Entry 7VBH (electron microscopy, 3.00 A resolution); this record covers chains P and R of the 6 polymer chains in the assembly.

[Chain P]
Protein: Peptide 20
Chain sequence (39 residues; row label = number of the first residue in the row):
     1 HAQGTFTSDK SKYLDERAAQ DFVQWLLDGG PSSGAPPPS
Not modelled in the structure: 30-39
Modified residues: Ala2 (alpha-aminoisobutyric acid; AIB)
Glycans and other covalent adducts: N-hexadecanoyl-L-glutamic acid (D6M) linked to Lys10

[Chain R]
Protein: Glucagon-like peptide 1 receptor
From: Homo sapiens
UniProt: P43220 (GLP1R_HUMAN); numbering as in UniProt (aligned over 24-463)
Chain sequence (440 residues; row label = number of the first residue in the row):
    24 RPQGATVSLW ETVQKWREYR RQCQRSLTED PPPATDLFCN RTFDEYACWP DGEPGSFVNV
    84 SCPWYLPWAS SVPQGHVYRF CTAEGLWLQK DNSSLPWRDL SECEESKRGE RSSPEEQLLF
   144 LYIIYTVGYA LSFSALVIAS AILLGFRHLH CTRNYIHLNL FASFILRALS VFIKDAALKW
   204 MYSTAAQQHQ WDGLLSYQDS LSCRLVFLLM QYCVAANYYW LLVEGVYLYT LLAFSVLSEQ
   264 WIFRLYVSIG WGVPLLFVVP WGIVKYLYED EGCWTRNSNM NYWLIIRLPI LFAIGVNFLI
   324 FVRVICIVVS KLKANLMCKT DIKCRLAKST LTLIPLLGTH EVIFAFVMDE HARGTLRFIK
   384 LFTELSFTSF QGLMVAILYC FVNNEVQLEF RKSWERWRLE HLHIQRDSSM KPLKCPTSSL
   444 SSGATAGSSM YTATCQASCS
Not modelled in the structure: 24-27, 130-137, 338-343, 424-463
Cystine bridges: Cys46-Cys71, Cys62-Cys104, Cys85-Cys126, Cys226-Cys296
Ligand contacts: N-hexadecanoyl-L-glutamic acid (D6M): Leu142, Tyr145, Ile146, Thr149, Val150, Ala153, Leu154, Asp198, Lys202
Reported in the primary citation:
  - binding site for N-hexadecanoyl-L-glutamic acid: Tyr145, Ile146, Thr149, Val150, Ala153, Leu154, Asp198
  - conformationally variable residues (side-chain flip): Phe257, Glu262

[Chain P / chain R interface]
Pairs across the interface - 63 pairs, chain P then chain R:
  His1(P) - Gln234(R)  hydrogen bond
  His1(P) - Trp306(R)  hydrogen bond
  His1(P) - Arg310(R)
  His1(P) - Asp372(R)
  Ala2(P) - Lys383(R)
  Ala2(P) - Leu384(R)
  Ala2(P) - Glu387(R)
  Ala2(P) - Leu388(R)
  Gln3(P) - Tyr148(R)
  Gln3(P) - Tyr152(R)
  Gln3(P) - Val194(R)
  Gln3(P) - Lys197(R)  hydrogen bond
  Gln3(P) - Leu388(R)
  Gly4(P) - Asn300(R)
  Gly4(P) - Trp306(R)
  Thr5(P) - Asp372(R)  hydrogen bond
  Thr5(P) - Arg380(R)
  Thr5(P) - Leu384(R)
  Phe6(P) - Leu141(R)
  Phe6(P) - Tyr145(R)  hydrophobic
  Phe6(P) - Tyr148(R)
  Thr7(P) - Lys197(R)
  Thr7(P) - Leu201(R)
  Thr7(P) - Thr298(R)
  Ser8(P) - Thr298(R)
  Ser8(P) - Arg299(R)
  Ser8(P) - Asn300(R)  hydrogen bond (side chain-backbone)
  Asp9(P) - Arg380(R)  salt bridge
  Lys10(P) - Leu141(R)
  Ser11(P) - Tyr205(R)
  Ser11(P) - Arg299(R)  hydrogen bond
  Lys12(P) - Thr29(R)
  Tyr13(P) - Glu138(R)
  Leu14(P) - Tyr205(R)  hydrophobic
  Asp15(P) - Val30(R)
  Asp15(P) - Ser31(R)  hydrogen bond (side chain-backbone)
  Asp15(P) - Leu32(R)  hydrogen bond (side chain-backbone)
  Glu16(P) - Val30(R)
  Glu16(P) - Pro90(R)
  Glu16(P) - Trp91(R)
  Ala18(P) - Leu32(R)  hydrophobic
  Ala19(P) - Thr35(R)
  Ala19(P) - Pro90(R)  hydrophobic
  Gln20(P) - Trp91(R)
  Gln20(P) - Glu128(R)
  Asp21(P) - Trp214(R)
  Phe22(P) - Thr35(R)
  Phe22(P) - Trp39(R)  hydrophobic
  Phe22(P) - Tyr88(R)  hydrophobic
  Val23(P) - Tyr69(R)  hydrophobic
  Val23(P) - Leu89(R)  hydrophobic
  Trp25(P) - Glu68(R)
  Leu26(P) - Trp39(R)
  Leu26(P) - Asp67(R)
  Leu26(P) - Glu68(R)
  Leu26(P) - Tyr69(R)  hydrophobic
  Leu26(P) - Tyr88(R)
  Leu26(P) - Arg121(R)
  Leu27(P) - Tyr69(R)  hydrophobic
  Leu27(P) - Arg121(R)  hydrogen bond (backbone-side chain)
  Leu27(P) - Leu123(R)  hydrophobic
  Asp28(P) - Arg121(R)
  Gly29(P) - Glu68(R)
Interface residues without a listed pair, chain P (28 interface residues in all): Arg17
Interface residues without a listed pair, chain R (45 interface residues in all): Ala28, Trp33, Leu144, Gln210, Phe230, Met233, Ile309
From the paper, about this interface:
  - pairs named by the authors: Tyr205(R)-Ser11(P), Gln210(R)-Asp21(P)
  - interface residues, chain P: Ala19(P), Phe22(P), Val23(P), Trp25(P), Leu26(P), Leu27(P)
  - interface residues, chain R: Trp214(R)

[In short]
28 residues of chain P and 45 residues of chain R are in contact, with 9 hydrogen bonds and 1 salt bridge.
Polar contacts include Asp9(P)-Arg380(R), His1(P)-Gln234(R) and His1(P)-Trp306(R). The paper describes
contacts between Tyr205(R) and Ser11(P) and Gln210(R) and Asp21(P). The paper reports a binding site for
N-hexadecanoyl-L-glutamic acid at Tyr145(R), Ile146(R) and Thr149(R) among others; interface residues
Ala19(P), Phe22(P) and Trp214(R) among others.
Here chain P is Peptide 20 and chain R is Glucagon-like peptide 1 receptor (Homo sapiens). Entry 7VBH (Cryo-EM
structure of the GIPR/GLP-1R/GCGR triagonist peptide 20-bound human GLP-1R-Gs complex) was determined by
electron microscopy (same publication as 7FIM, 7FIN, 7FIY, 7V35, 7VAB and 7VBI).
